1GK1 - chains A and B; structure by X-ray diffraction, 2.40 A resolution.

[Chain A]
Protein: Cephalosporin acylase
Organism: Pseudomonas sp
Notes: EC 3.5.1.11
UniProt: O86089 (O86089_9PROT); residues 8-160 here correspond to UniProt positions 36-188 (UniProt number = residue number + 28)
Chain sequence (153 residues; numbered 8 to 160; the number before each row is that of its first residue):
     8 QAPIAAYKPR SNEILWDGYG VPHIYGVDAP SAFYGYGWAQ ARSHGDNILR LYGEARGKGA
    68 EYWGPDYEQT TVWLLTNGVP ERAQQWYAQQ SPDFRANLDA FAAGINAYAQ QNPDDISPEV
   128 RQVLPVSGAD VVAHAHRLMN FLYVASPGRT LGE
Construct notes: conflict Glu126 (Asp154 in O86089)

[Chain B]
Protein: Cephalosporin acylase
Organism: Pseudomonas sp
Notes: EC 3.5.1.11
UniProt: O86089 (O86089_9PROT); residues 1-522 here correspond to UniProt positions 199-720 (UniProt number = residue number + 198)
Chain sequence (522 residues; numbered 1 to 522; the number before each row is that of its first residue):
     1 SNSWAVAPGK TANGNALLLQ NPHLSWTTDY FTYYEAHLVT PDFEIYGATQ IGLPVIRFAF
    61 NQRMGITNTV NGMVGATNYR LTLQDGGYLY DGQVRPFERR QASYRLRQAD GTTVDKPLEI
   121 RSSVHGPVFE RADGTAVAVR VAGLDRPGML EQYFDMITAD SFDDYEAALA RMQVPTFNIV
   181 YADREGTINY SFNGVAPKRA EGDIAFWQGL VPGDSSRYLW TETHPLDDLP RVTNPPGGFV
   241 QNSNDPPWTP TWPVTYTPKD FPSYLAPQTP HSLRAQQSVR LMSENDDLTL ERFMALQLSH
   301 RAVMADRTLP DLIPAALIDP DPEVQAAARL LAAWDREFTS DSRAALLFEE WARLFAGQNF
   361 AGQAGFATPW SLDKPVSTPY GVRDPKAAVD QLRTAIANTK RKYGAIDRPF GDASRMILND
   421 VNVPGAAGYG NLGSFRVFTW SDPDENGVRT PVHGETWVAM IEFSTPVRAY GLMSYGNSRQ
   481 PGTTHYSDQI ERVSRADFRE LLLRREQVEA AVQERTPFNF KP

[Interface between chain A and chain B]
Contacting residue pairs (176):
  Gln8(A) - Arg184(B)  hydrogen bond (backbone-side chain)
  Ala9(A) - Arg184(B)
  Pro10(A) - Arg184(B)
  Ile11(A) - Gln62(B)
  Ile11(A) - Thr465(B)
  Ile11(A) - Pro466(B)  hydrophobic
  Ile11(A) - Arg504(B)
  Tyr14(A) - Val39(B)
  Tyr14(A) - Thr40(B)
  Tyr14(A) - Arg505(B)
  Lys15(A) - Pro41(B)  hydrogen bond (side chain-backbone)
  Pro16(A) - Val39(B)
  Pro16(A) - Thr40(B)
  Pro16(A) - Pro41(B)
  Asn19(A) - Pro517(B)
  Asn19(A) - Phe518(B)  hydrogen bond (backbone-backbone)
  Glu20(A) - Arg505(B)  salt bridge
  Glu20(A) - Arg515(B)  salt bridge
  Glu20(A) - Thr516(B)
  Glu20(A) - Pro517(B)
  Glu20(A) - Phe518(B)
  Ile21(A) - Glu514(B)
  Ile21(A) - Arg515(B)
  Ile21(A) - Thr516(B)  hydrogen bond (backbone-backbone)
  Ile21(A) - Phe518(B)  hydrophobic
  Leu22(A) - Arg505(B)
  Leu22(A) - Val508(B)  hydrophobic
  Leu22(A) - Glu514(B)
  Leu22(A) - Arg515(B)
  Trp23(A) - Tyr34(B)
  Trp23(A) - Val512(B)
  Trp23(A) - Gln513(B)  hydrogen bond (backbone-backbone)
  Trp23(A) - Glu514(B)  hydrogen bond (backbone-backbone)
  Trp23(A) - Thr516(B)  hydrogen bond
  Asp24(A) - Ala511(B)
  Asp24(A) - Gln513(B)
  Gly25(A) - His485(B)
  Gly25(A) - Ala511(B)
  Gly25(A) - Gln513(B)
  Tyr26(A) - Asn477(B)
  Tyr26(A) - His485(B)
  Tyr26(A) - Asp488(B)
  Tyr26(A) - Gln489(B)
  Tyr26(A) - Arg492(B)  hydrogen bond
  Gly27(A) - Asn477(B)  hydrogen bond (backbone-side chain)
  Gly27(A) - His485(B)
  Val28(A) - Glu35(B)
  Val28(A) - Tyr46(B)
  Val28(A) - Asn477(B)
  Val28(A) - Arg499(B)
  Pro29(A) - Tyr34(B)
  Pro29(A) - Glu35(B)
  Pro29(A) - Ala36(B)
  Pro29(A) - His37(B)  hydrogen bond (backbone-backbone)
  Pro29(A) - Asn477(B)
  His30(A) - His37(B)  hydrogen bond
  His30(A) - Tyr46(B)
  His30(A) - Leu502(B)
  His30(A) - Val508(B)
  Ile31(A) - His37(B)  hydrogen bond (backbone-backbone)
  Ile31(A) - Leu38(B)
  Ile31(A) - Val39(B)  hydrogen bond (backbone-backbone)
  Tyr32(A) - Val39(B)
  Tyr32(A) - Arg505(B)
  Tyr32(A) - Val508(B)
  Gly33(A) - Val39(B)  hydrogen bond (backbone-backbone)
  Gly33(A) - Thr40(B)  hydrogen bond (backbone-side chain)
  Gly33(A) - Pro41(B)
  Val34(A) - Pro41(B)
  Asp35(A) - Thr40(B)  hydrogen bond (backbone-side chain)
  Ala36(A) - Thr40(B)
  Pro37(A) - Phe520(B)  hydrophobic
  Ser38(A) - Phe518(B)
  Ser38(A) - Phe520(B)
  Ala39(A) - Thr40(B)
  Phe40(A) - Pro54(B)
  Phe40(A) - Phe154(B)  hydrophobic
  Tyr41(A) - Phe518(B)  hydrophobic
  Tyr41(A) - Phe520(B)  hydrophobic
  Tyr43(A) - Ala36(B)  hydrophobic
  Tyr43(A) - Leu38(B)  hydrophobic
  Tyr43(A) - Thr49(B)
  Tyr43(A) - Pro54(B)
  Tyr43(A) - Ile56(B)
  Ala46(A) - Tyr34(B)  hydrogen bond (backbone-side chain)
  Gln47(A) - Tyr34(B)
  Gln47(A) - Ile51(B)
  Gln47(A) - Gly52(B)  hydrogen bond (side chain-backbone)
  Gln47(A) - Leu53(B)  hydrogen bond (side chain-backbone)
  Arg49(A) - Gln480(B)
  Arg49(A) - Glu514(B)  salt bridge
  Ser50(A) - Tyr34(B)  hydrogen bond
  Ser50(A) - Asn477(B)
  Ser50(A) - Ser478(B)  hydrogen bond (backbone-side chain)
  Ser50(A) - Arg479(B)  hydrogen bond (backbone-backbone)
  Ser50(A) - Gln480(B)  hydrogen bond (backbone-backbone)
  His51(A) - Thr32(B)
  His51(A) - Tyr34(B)
  His51(A) - Ile51(B)
  His51(A) - Asn477(B)  hydrogen bond (side chain-backbone)
  His51(A) - Ser478(B)
  His51(A) - Arg479(B)
  His51(A) - Gln480(B)
  Gly52(A) - Gln480(B)
  Asp53(A) - Gln480(B)  hydrogen bond (backbone-side chain)
  Asp53(A) - Pro481(B)
  Asn54(A) - Ile51(B)
  Ile55(A) - Ile51(B)  hydrophobic
  Ile55(A) - Gly52(B)
  Leu58(A) - Asp29(B)
  Tyr59(A) - Gly52(B)  hydrogen bond (side chain-backbone)
  Ala67(A) - Arg105(B)
  Ala67(A) - Leu106(B)
  Ala67(A) - Arg107(B)  hydrogen bond (backbone-backbone)
  Glu68(A) - Arg105(B)  hydrogen bond (backbone-backbone)
  Glu68(A) - Arg107(B)
  Tyr69(A) - Arg107(B)  hydrogen bond (backbone-side chain)
  Gly71(A) - Leu106(B)
  Gly71(A) - Arg107(B)
  Pro72(A) - Leu106(B)
  Pro72(A) - Arg107(B)
  Glu75(A) - Tyr104(B)  hydrogen bond
  Glu75(A) - Leu106(B)
  Glu75(A) - Lys116(B)  salt bridge
  Val79(A) - Tyr104(B)
  Trp80(A) - Phe129(B)  hydrophobic
  Leu82(A) - Tyr104(B)  hydrophobic
  Leu82(A) - Leu118(B)  hydrophobic
  Leu82(A) - Ile120(B)
  Thr83(A) - Ile120(B)
  Thr83(A) - Pro127(B)
  Thr83(A) - Phe129(B)
  Asn84(A) - Pro127(B)
  Asn84(A) - Phe129(B)
  Glu88(A) - Arg100(B)  salt bridge
  Arg89(A) - Leu144(B)
  Trp93(A) - Gly143(B)
  Trp93(A) - Leu144(B)  hydrogen bond (side chain-backbone)
  Trp93(A) - Arg146(B)
  Trp93(A) - Pro147(B)  hydrophobic
  Gln96(A) - Pro147(B)
  Gln97(A) - Pro147(B)  hydrogen bond (side chain-backbone)
  Ser98(A) - Glu151(B)  hydrogen bond
  Phe101(A) - Leu150(B)  hydrophobic
  Phe101(A) - Glu151(B)
  Phe101(A) - Phe154(B)  hydrophobic
  Leu105(A) - Pro54(B)  hydrophobic
  Ala107(A) - Phe520(B)  hydrophobic
  Phe108(A) - Gly52(B)
  Phe108(A) - Leu53(B)
  Phe108(A) - Pro54(B)  hydrophobic
  Asp122(A) - Gln480(B)  hydrogen bond (backbone-side chain)
  Gln129(A) - Arg107(B)
  Val138(A) - Pro54(B)
  His141(A) - Ile51(B)
  Ala142(A) - Leu150(B)  hydrophobic
  Leu145(A) - Tyr30(B)  hydrophobic
  Met146(A) - Met149(B)  hydrophobic
  Met146(A) - Pro175(B)  hydrophobic
  Met146(A) - Phe177(B)  hydrophobic
  Asn147(A) - Pro175(B)
  Phe148(A) - Val141(B)  hydrophobic
  Leu149(A) - Tyr30(B)
  Tyr150(A) - Leu24(B)
  Tyr150(A) - Phe31(B)
  Tyr150(A) - Gln50(B)  hydrogen bond
  Tyr150(A) - Phe177(B)  hydrophobic
  Val151(A) - Gly75(B)
  Ala152(A) - Ala76(B)  hydrophobic
  Arg156(A) - Asn78(B)
  Arg156(A) - Arg131(B)  hydrogen bond (backbone-side chain)
  Thr157(A) - Asn78(B)  hydrogen bond
  Thr157(A) - Arg131(B)  hydrogen bond (backbone-side chain)
  Thr157(A) - Val139(B)
  Leu158(A) - Arg131(B)
  Gly159(A) - Arg131(B)
Interface residues without a listed pair, chain A (87 interface residues in all): Gly42, Trp45, Trp70, Thr78, Ala110, His143, Arg144
Interface residues without a listed pair, chain B (87 interface residues in all): Tyr33, Phe43, Val55, Val70, Met73, Thr113, Val128, Glu130, Val137, Ala142, Asp145, Thr176, Asn519

[In short]
The chain A/chain B interface involves 87 residues from each chain, with 38 hydrogen bonds and 5 salt bridges.
Polar contacts include Glu20(A)-Arg505(B), Glu20(A)-Arg515(B) and Arg49(A)-Glu514(B).
Here chain A is Cephalosporin acylase and chain B is Cephalosporin acylase, both from Pseudomonas sp. Entry
1GK1 (Structure-based prediction of modifications in glutarylamidase to allow single-step enzymatic production
of 7-aminocephalosporanic acid from cephalosporin ...) was determined by X-ray diffraction (same publication
as 1GK0).
